PDB entry 4E5B | X-ray diffraction, 2.00 A resolution | chain A

Chain A:
Molecule: Mitogen-activated protein kinase 14
From: Homo sapiens
Notes: EC 2.7.11.24
UniProt: Q16539 (MK14_HUMAN); numbering as in UniProt (aligned over 1-360)
Sequence (360 residues; numbered 1 to 360; the number before each row is that of its first residue):
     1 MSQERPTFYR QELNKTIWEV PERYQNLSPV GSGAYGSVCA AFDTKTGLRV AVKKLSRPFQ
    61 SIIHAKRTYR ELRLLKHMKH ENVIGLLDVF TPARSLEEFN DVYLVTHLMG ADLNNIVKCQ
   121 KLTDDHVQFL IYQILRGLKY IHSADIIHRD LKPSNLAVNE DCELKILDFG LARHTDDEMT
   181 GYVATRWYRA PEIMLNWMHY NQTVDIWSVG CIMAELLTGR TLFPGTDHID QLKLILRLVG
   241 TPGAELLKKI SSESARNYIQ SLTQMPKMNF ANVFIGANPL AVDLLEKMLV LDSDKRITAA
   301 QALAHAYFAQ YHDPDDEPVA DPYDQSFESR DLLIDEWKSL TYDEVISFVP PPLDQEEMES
Disordered / not traced: 1-3, 14, 33-35, 116-119, 170-185, 352-360
Curated features (UniProtKB/Swiss-Prot):
  - motif: Thr180 to Tyr182 (TXY)
  - active site: Asp168 (Proton acceptor)
  - binding site (ATP): Val30 to Val38, Lys53
  - modified residue: Ser2 (N-acetylserine), Thr16 (Phosphothreonine), Lys53 (N6-acetyllysine), Lys152 (N6-acetyllysine), Thr180 (Phosphothreonine), Tyr182 (Phosphotyrosine), Thr263 (Phosphothreonine), Tyr323 (Phosphotyrosine)
  - natural variant: Ala51 (A51V: In a gastric adenocarcinoma sample), Pro322 (P322R: In a lung adenocarcinoma sample)
  - mutagenesis: Ala34 (A34V: Lowered kinase activity), Lys53 (K53R: Loss of kinase activity), Lys54 (K54R: Impairs MAP2K6/MKK6-dependent autophosphorylation), Tyr69 (Y69H: Lowered kinase activity), Asp168 (D168A: Loss of kinase activity), Thr175 (T175A: No effect on either the kinase activity or tyrosine phosphorylation), Asp176 (D176A: Emulation of the active state. Increase in activity; when associated with S-327 or L-327), Asp177 (D177A: Loss of kinase activity), Thr180 (T180E: Loss of kinase activity), Tyr182 (Y182F: Loss of kinase activity), Ala320 (A320T: Lowered kinase activity), Phe327 (F327L: Emulation of the active state. Increase in activity; when associated with A-176; F327S: Emulation of the active state. Increase in activity; when associated with A-176), 1 further mutagenesis entry in UniProt

Summary:
From UniProt: active-site residue Asp168, 10 ATP-binding residues and 13 mutagenesis sites.
Chain A is Mitogen-activated protein kinase 14 (Homo sapiens); the structure, Structure of p38a MAP kinase
without BOG, was determined by X-ray diffraction together with 4E5A, 4E6A, 4E6C and 4E8A from the same study.
